6TMV - chains A and B of the 14 polymer chains in the assembly; structure by electron microscopy, 3.45 A resolution.

[Chain A (and B)]
Molecule: Putative GroEL-like chaperonine protein
Organism: Pseudomonas phage EL
Notes: chain B of this document is another copy of the same molecule, construct and numbering; everything in this record applies to it too
Reference sequence: Q2Z0T5 (Q2Z0T5_9CAUD); residues 1-558 here = UniProt positions 1-558
Chain sequence (558 residues; each row starts with the number of its first residue):
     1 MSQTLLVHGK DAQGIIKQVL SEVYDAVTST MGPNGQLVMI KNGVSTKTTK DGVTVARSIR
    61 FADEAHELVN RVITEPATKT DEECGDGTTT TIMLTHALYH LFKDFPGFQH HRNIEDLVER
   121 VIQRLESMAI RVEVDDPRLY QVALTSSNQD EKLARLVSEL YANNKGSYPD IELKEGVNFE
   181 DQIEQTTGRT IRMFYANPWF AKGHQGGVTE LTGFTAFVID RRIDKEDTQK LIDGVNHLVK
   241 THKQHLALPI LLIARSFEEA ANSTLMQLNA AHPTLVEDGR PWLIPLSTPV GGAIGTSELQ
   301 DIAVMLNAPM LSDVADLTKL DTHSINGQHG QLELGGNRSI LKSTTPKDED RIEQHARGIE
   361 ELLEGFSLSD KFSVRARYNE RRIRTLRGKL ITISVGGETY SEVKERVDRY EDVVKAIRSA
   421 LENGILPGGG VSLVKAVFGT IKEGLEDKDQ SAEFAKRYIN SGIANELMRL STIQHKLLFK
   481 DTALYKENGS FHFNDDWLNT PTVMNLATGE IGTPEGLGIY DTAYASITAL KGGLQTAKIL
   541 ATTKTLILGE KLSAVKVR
Disordered / not traced: 1-3, 550-558 (chain B: 1-3, 290-294, 550-558)
From the paper describing this entry:
  - conformationally variable residues (loop rearrangement): K79 to D86, V503 to G512
  - contacts within the chain: E466-R469 (hydrogen bond)

[How chain A and chain B interact]
Residue-residue contacts (50):
  T4(A) - R60(B)
  L6(A) - I59(B)  hydrophobic
  H8(A) - D25(B)
  E64(A) - K41(B)  salt bridge
  L68(A) - M39(B)
  L68(A) - K41(B)
  L68(A) - T46(B)  hydrogen bond (backbone-side chain)
  R71(A) - K41(B)
  R71(A) - V44(B)
  R71(A) - S45(B)  hydrogen bond (side chain-backbone)
  R71(A) - T46(B)
  V72(A) - T46(B)
  G107(A) - N34(B)
  F108(A) - P33(B)
  F108(A) - N34(B)
  F108(A) - D481(B)
  R222(A) - E175(B)
  R222(A) - G176(B)
  R222(A) - Y400(B)
  R255(A) - V177(B)
  Q267(A) - Q205(B)
  V290(A) - Y400(B)
  G291(A) - T399(B)
  G292(A) - V177(B)
  G292(A) - G397(B)
  G292(A) - T399(B)
  A293(A) - V177(B)  hydrogen bond (backbone-backbone)
  A293(A) - N178(B)
  A293(A) - F179(B)
  A293(A) - G397(B)
  I294(A) - F179(B)
  I294(A) - E398(B)
  I539(A) - T48(B)
  T542(A) - Q36(B)
  T542(A) - L37(B)  hydrogen bond (backbone-backbone)
  T543(A) - L37(B)
  T543(A) - M39(B)
  K544(A) - Q36(B)  hydrogen bond
  K544(A) - L37(B)  hydrogen bond (backbone-backbone)
  T545(A) - L37(B)
  T545(A) - V38(B)
  T545(A) - M39(B)  hydrogen bond (backbone-backbone)
  L546(A) - M39(B)
  I547(A) - V38(B)  hydrophobic
  I547(A) - M39(B)  hydrogen bond (backbone-backbone)
  I547(A) - I40(B)
  I547(A) - K41(B)  hydrogen bond (backbone-backbone)
  I547(A) - S58(B)
  L548(A) - K41(B)
  G549(A) - K41(B)
Other interface residues (no listed pair), chain A (31 interface residues in all): V69, D220, K225, Q229, T296
Other interface residues (no listed pair), chain B (37 interface residues in all): E22, A26, S29, G35, G43, V55, F61, A62, K202, V208

[Summary]
31 residues of chain A face 37 of chain B across their interface; the contacts include 9 hydrogen bonds and 1
salt bridge. Among the polar pairs are E64(A)-K41(B), L68(A)-T46(B) and R71(A)-S45(B). The paper reports
conformational variability at K79(A) and V503(A); contacts within the chain involving E466(A) and R469(A).
Chain A and chain B are both Putative GroEL-like chaperonine protein (Pseudomonas phage EL); the structure,
Structure of the chaperonin gp146 from the bacteriophage EL (Pseudomonas aeruginosa) in the apo state, was
determined by electron microscopy, deposited together with 6TMT, 6TMU, 6TMW and 6TMX.
